PDB entry 9LC0 | electron microscopy, 3.20 A resolution | chains P and T of the 24 polymer chains in the assembly

== Chain P (and T) ==
Name: Gp54
Organism: Enterobacteria phage N4
Notes: chain T of this document is another copy of the same molecule, construct and numbering; everything in this record applies to it too
Reference sequence: Q859Q3 (Q859Q3_BPN4); residues 1-299 here = UniProt positions 1-299
Amino-acid sequence (299 residues; each row starts with the number of its first residue):
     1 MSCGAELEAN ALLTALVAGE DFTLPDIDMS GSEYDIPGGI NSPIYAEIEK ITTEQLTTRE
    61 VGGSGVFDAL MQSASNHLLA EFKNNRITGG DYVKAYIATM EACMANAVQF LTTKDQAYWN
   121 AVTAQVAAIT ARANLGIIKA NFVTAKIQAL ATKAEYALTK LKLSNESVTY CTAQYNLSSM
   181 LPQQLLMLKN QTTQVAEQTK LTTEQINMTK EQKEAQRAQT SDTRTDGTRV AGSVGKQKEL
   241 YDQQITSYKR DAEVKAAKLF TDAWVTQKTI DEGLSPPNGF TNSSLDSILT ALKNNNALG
Disordered / not traced: 1

== How chain P and chain T interact ==
Pairs across the interface (169):
  Glu6(P) with Leu12(T); Ala15(T); Leu16(T)
  Leu13(P) with Ala157(T), hydrophobic
  Leu16(P) with Ala157(T), hydrophobic; Lys160(T), hydrogen bond (backbone-side chain); Leu161(T), hydrophobic
  Val17(P) with Lys153(T); Tyr156(T), hydrophobic
  Leu24(P) with Glu20(T)
  Met29(P) with Lys139(T)
  Tyr34(P) with Leu135(T); Lys139(T)
  Asp35(P) with Lys139(T), salt bridge
  Ile36(P) with Arg132(T)
  Gly39(P) with Glu33(T)
  Ile40(P) with Ser32(T); Glu33(T)
  Ile44(P) with Gln125(T)
  Tyr45(P) with Glu33(T), hydrogen bond (side chain-backbone); Pro37(T); Arg132(T), hydrogen bond
  Ala46(P) with Gln125(T), hydrogen bond (backbone-side chain)
  Glu47(P) with Pro43(T)
  Ile48(P) with Pro43(T); Tyr118(T), hydrophobic; Ala121(T), hydrophobic; Val122(T); Gln125(T)
  Lys50(P) with Pro43(T); Tyr118(T)
  Ile51(P) with Lys114(T); Ala117(T), hydrophobic
  Thr53(P) with Val66(T); Phe110(T); Lys114(T)
  Leu56(P) with Leu70(T), hydrophobic
  Thr57(P) with Ser73(T)
  Arg59(P) with Gly62(T), hydrogen bond (side chain-backbone); Gly63(T); Ser64(T); Ala69(T); Gln72(T), hydrogen bond; Asn76(T), hydrogen bond (backbone-side chain)
  Val61(P) with His77(T); Ala80(T), hydrophobic
  Phe67(P) with Ser73(T); His77(T)
  Asp68(P) with His77(T), salt bridge
  Tyr92(P) with Glu81(T), hydrogen bond; Arg86(T)
  Val93(P) with Arg86(T); Ile87(T), hydrophobic
  Tyr96(P) with His77(T); Glu81(T)
  Met100(P) with Ala74(T), hydrophobic; Thr99(T)
  Glu101(P) with Ala102(T)
  Met104(P) with Leu70(T), hydrophobic; Cys103(T), hydrophobic; Asn106(T)
  Val108(P) with Asn106(T)
  Thr112(P) with Thr113(T)
  Asp115(P) with Ala117(T)
  Trp119(P) with Ala121(T); Ala124(T), hydrophobic; Gln125(T)
  Val126(P) with Ala131(T), hydrophobic
  Ile129(P) with Leu135(T), hydrophobic
  Thr130(P) with Leu135(T)
  Ala133(P) with Ile138(T), hydrophobic
  Asn134(P) with Ile138(T)
  Gly136(P) with Phe142(T)
  Ile137(P) with Ile138(T), hydrophobic
  Ala140(P) with Phe142(T), hydrophobic; Ala145(T), hydrophobic
  Thr144(P) with Ala149(T)
  Ile147(P) with Ala149(T); Thr152(T); Lys153(T)
  Leu150(P) with Tyr156(T)
  Ala154(P) with Tyr156(T), hydrophobic; Thr159(T)
  Ala157(P) with Leu163(T)
  Leu158(P) with Leu163(T)
  Leu161(P) with Leu163(T), hydrophobic; Glu166(T)
  Ser164(P) with Tyr170(T)
  Asn165(P) with Glu166(T), hydrogen bond; Thr169(T); Tyr170(T)
  Val168(P) with Tyr170(T), hydrophobic; Ala173(T), hydrophobic; Gln174(T)
  Tyr175(P) with Leu181(T), hydrophobic; Pro182(T)
  Ser179(P) with Leu185(T)
  Met180(P) with Leu181(T), hydrophobic
  Gln183(P) with Leu188(T); Lys189(T); Thr192(T)
  Gln184(P) with Leu188(T)
  Met187(P) with Leu188(T), hydrophobic; Gln191(T)
  Asn190(P) with Thr192(T), hydrogen bond (side chain-backbone); Val195(T)
  Gln194(P) with Val195(T); Gln198(T), hydrogen bond; Thr199(T)
  Glu197(P) with Thr202(T); Thr203(T), hydrogen bond; Ile206(T)
  Lys200(P) with Ile206(T)
  Leu201(P) with Thr202(T); Gln205(T); Ile206(T), hydrophobic
  Glu204(P) with Thr209(T); Lys210(T); Lys213(T)
  Asn207(P) with Lys213(T)
  Met208(P) with Gln212(T)
  Glu211(P) with Lys213(T); Arg217(T)
  Gln212(P) with Gln216(T)
  Ala215(P) with Thr220(T)
  Arg224(P) with Thr220(T), hydrogen bond
  Val230(P) with Thr220(T)
  Ala231(P) with Thr220(T), hydrogen bond (backbone-backbone); Asp222(T)
  Gly232(P) with Gln219(T); Thr220(T), hydrogen bond (backbone-backbone)
  Val234(P) with Gln219(T)
  Lys236(P) with Lys238(T); Tyr241(T); Asp242(T), salt bridge
  Glu239(P) with Ile245(T)
  Leu240(P) with Tyr241(T), hydrophobic; Gln244(T); Ile245(T), hydrophobic
  Gln243(P) with Ile245(T); Tyr248(T); Lys249(T)
  Lys258(P) with Leu259(T)
  Thr261(P) with Leu259(T)
  Val265(P) with Thr266(T)
  Glu272(P) with Ile270(T)
  Pro276(P) with Gln267(T)
  Gly279(P) with Phe260(T)
  Phe280(P) with Phe260(T), hydrophobic; Ala263(T), hydrophobic; Gln267(T)
  Asn282(P) with Trp264(T); Ser275(T), hydrogen bond; Pro277(T)
  Leu285(P) with Phe260(T), hydrophobic; Trp264(T)
  Asp286(P) with Pro277(T)
  Ile288(P) with Phe260(T), hydrophobic
  Leu289(P) with Gly279(T); Phe280(T), hydrophobic
  Leu292(P) with Ala257(T), hydrophobic
  Lys293(P) with Ser284(T); Ser287(T), hydrogen bond; Ile288(T)
  Asn295(P) with Arg250(T); Glu253(T), hydrogen bond
  Asn296(P) with Arg250(T)
  Leu298(P) with Ile288(T); Ala291(T)
Also at the interface, not in a pair above, chain P (130 interface residues in all): Ala9, Asn10, Leu12, Pro25, Ile27, Gly38, Glu49, Thr52, Glu60, Met71, Phe82, Gly89, Ile97, Ala105, Leu111, Asn141, Ala151, Lys162, Cys171, Thr172, Gln191, Thr193, Glu214, Arg229, Ser233, Gln244, Ser247, Asp251, Val254, Ala257, Trp264, Lys268, Thr269, Gly299
Also at the interface, not in a pair above, chain T (129 interface residues in all): Ala11, Gly38, Ser42, Ala46, Gly65, Leu78, Ala95, Gln109, Ala128, Ile129, Asn141, Lys146, Leu150, Ala154, Lys162, Leu177, Ala218, Ser221, Lys255, Thr261, Asp271, Pro276, Asn278, Leu292

== Summary ==
The interface between chain P and chain T involves 130 residues on one side and 129 on the other; the contacts
include 18 hydrogen bonds and 3 salt bridges. Among the polar pairs are Asp35(P)-Lys139(T), Asp68(P)-His77(T)
and Lys236(P)-Asp242(T).
Both chains are Gp54 (Enterobacteria phage N4). Entry 9LC0 (tail complex of mature phage N4) was determined by
electron microscopy, deposited together with 9LBZ, 9LC1 and 9LD7.
